8U72 - chains V and B of the 16 polymer chains in the assembly; structure by electron microscopy, 3.15 A resolution.

== Chain V ==
Molecule: 45-nt DNA strand
Sequence (45 nucleotides; row label = number of the first residue in the row; numbers below 1 keep their minus sign (DA-22 is residue -22)):
   -22 AAACGACGGCCAGTGCCAAGCTTACTATACAACCTACTACCTCAT
Unresolved in the structure: -22 to 2, 21-22

== Chain B ==
Molecule: TIR domain-containing protein
Organism: Thermoflavifilum thermophilum
UniProt: A0A1I7NFG5 (A0A1I7NFG5_9BACT); numbering as in UniProt (aligned over 1-450)
Sequence (450 residues; row label = number of the first residue in the row):
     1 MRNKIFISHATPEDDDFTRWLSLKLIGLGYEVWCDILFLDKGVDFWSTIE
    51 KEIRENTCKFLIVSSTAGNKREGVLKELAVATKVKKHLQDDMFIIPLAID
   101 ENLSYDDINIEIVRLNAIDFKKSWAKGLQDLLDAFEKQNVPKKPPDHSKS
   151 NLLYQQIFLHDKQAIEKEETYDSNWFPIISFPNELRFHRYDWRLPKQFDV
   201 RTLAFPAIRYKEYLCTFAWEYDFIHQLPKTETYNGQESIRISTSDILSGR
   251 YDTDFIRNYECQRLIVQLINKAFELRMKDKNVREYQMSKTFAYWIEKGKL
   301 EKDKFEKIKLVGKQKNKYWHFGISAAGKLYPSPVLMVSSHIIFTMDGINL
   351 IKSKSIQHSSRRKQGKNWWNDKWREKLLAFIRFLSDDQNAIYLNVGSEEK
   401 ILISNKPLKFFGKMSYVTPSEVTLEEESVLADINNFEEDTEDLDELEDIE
Unresolved in the structure: 41-43, 421-450
From the paper describing this entry:
  - catalytic residues: Glu77
  - binding site for the 21-nt RNA strand: Ser288, His340
  - binding site for the 45-nt DNA strand (chain V): Arg201, Lys366
  - binding site for the 45-nt DNA strand: Lys328
  - self-association interface (contacts with another copy of this molecule): Arg114
  - mutagenesis - R114E/N116A: abolished catalytic activity
  - mutagenesis - W46A, Y105A: decreased catalytic activity
  - catalytic residues: Trp46 (by similarity / conservation)

== Chain V / chain B interface ==
Contacting residue pairs (13; chain V residue first):
  DA6(V) with Arg201(B), hydrogen bond to the phosphate
  DC7(V) with Arg201(B), salt bridge to the phosphate; Arg263(B), hydrogen bond to the base; Gln267(B), sugar contact
  DA8(V) with Arg263(B), phosphate contact; Val266(B), phosphate contact; Gln267(B), phosphate contact; Asn270(B), hydrogen bond to the phosphate
  DA9(V) with Val266(B), phosphate contact
  DA16(V) with His358(B), base contact
  DC17(V) with Ser359(B), sugar contact
  DC18(V) with Lys363(B), salt bridge to the phosphate
  DC20(V) with Trp369(B), base contact
Also at the interface, not in a pair above, chain B (11 interface residues in all): Arg362, Lys366

== In short ==
8 residues of chain V and 11 residues of chain B are in contact, with 3 hydrogen bonds and 2 salt bridges.
Polar contacts include DC7(V)-Arg263(B), DA6(V)-Arg201(B) and DA8(V)-Asn270(B). The paper reports catalytic
residues Glu77(B) and Trp46(B); W46A and Y105A of chain B reduce catalytic activity.
Chain V is a 45-nt DNA strand and chain B is TIR domain-containing protein (Thermoflavifilum thermophilum);
the structure, Cryo-EM structure of the SPARTA oligomer with guide RNA and target DNA, was determined by
electron microscopy together with 8U7B from the same study.
